PDB entry 4E44 | X-ray diffraction, 2.10 A resolution | chains C and D of the 4 polymer chains in the assembly

# Chain C
Protein: Centromere protein S
Source organism: Homo sapiens
UniProt: Q8N2Z9 (CENPS_HUMAN); numbering as in UniProt (aligned over 1-110)
Amino-acid sequence (112 residues; numbered -1 to 110; the number before each row is that of its first residue; numbers below 1 keep their minus sign (Gly-1 is residue -1)):
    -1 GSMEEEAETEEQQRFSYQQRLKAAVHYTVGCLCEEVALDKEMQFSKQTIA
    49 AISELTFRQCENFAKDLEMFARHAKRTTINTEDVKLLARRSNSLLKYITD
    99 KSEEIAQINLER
Disordered / not traced: -1 to 8, 106-110
Sequence notes: expression tag (-1 to 0)
Swiss-Prot annotation at these positions:
  - modified residue: Met1 (N-acetylmethionine)

# Chain D
Protein: Centromere protein X
Source organism: Homo sapiens
UniProt: A8MT69 (CENPX_HUMAN); residue numbers follow UniProt; this construct covers 1-81
Amino-acid sequence (83 residues; numbered -1 to 81; the number before each row is that of its first residue; numbers below 1 keep their minus sign (Gly-1 is residue -1)):
    -1 GSMEGAGAGSGFRKELVSRLLHLHFKDDKTKVSGDALQLMVELLKVFVVE
    49 AAVRGVRQAQAEDALRVDVDQLEKVLPQLLLDF
Disordered / not traced: -1 to 6
Sequence notes: expression tag (-1 to 0)
Swiss-Prot annotation at these positions:
  - modified residue: Met1 (N-acetylmethionine)

# Interface between chain C and chain D
Pairs across the interface (92):
  Tyr15(C) with Arg17(D), hydrogen bond
  Gln16(C) with Leu21(D)
  Leu19(C) with Leu14(D), hydrophobic; Arg17(D)
  Ala22(C) with Leu14(D), hydrophobic
  Val23(C) with Leu18(D), hydrophobic
  Thr26(C) with Gly9(D); Phe10(D)
  Val27(C) with Val46(D), hydrophobic
  Cys29(C) with Ser8(D)
  Leu30(C) with Ser8(D); Lys43(D); Val46(D), hydrophobic
  Glu33(C) with Gly7(D); Ser8(D), hydrogen bond (side chain-backbone)
  Val34(C) with Val47(D), hydrophobic; Ala50(D), hydrophobic; Val51(D), hydrophobic
  Met40(C) with Gln58(D); Arg64(D); Val65(D), hydrophobic
  Gln41(C) with Arg64(D); Val65(D), hydrogen bond (backbone-backbone)
  Phe42(C) with Ala50(D), hydrophobic; Val54(D), hydrophobic; Val65(D)
  Ser43(C) with Val65(D), hydrogen bond (backbone-backbone); Asp66(D), hydrogen bond
  Gln45(C) with Val67(D)
  Thr46(C) with Val65(D), hydrogen bond (side chain-backbone); Asp66(D); Val67(D), hydrogen bond (side chain-backbone)
  Ala49(C) with Leu70(D), hydrophobic
  Ile50(C) with Val46(D), hydrophobic; Leu70(D), hydrophobic
  Leu53(C) with Phe45(D), hydrophobic; Leu74(D), hydrophobic; Leu77(D), hydrophobic
  Thr54(C) with Leu42(D); Phe45(D); Val46(D)
  Phe55(C) with Leu18(D), hydrophobic; Leu21(D), hydrophobic
  Gln57(C) with Phe45(D); Leu78(D); Phe81(D), hydrogen bond (side chain-backbone)
  Cys58(C) with Leu18(D), hydrophobic; His22(D); Leu42(D), hydrophobic
  Glu59(C) with His22(D)
  Phe61(C) with Met38(D), hydrophobic; Leu42(D), hydrophobic; Phe81(D), hydrophobic
  Ala62(C) with Leu19(D); His22(D); Phe23(D)
  Lys63(C) with His22(D), hydrogen bond (side chain-backbone)
  Leu65(C) with Met38(D), hydrophobic
  Glu66(C) with Phe23(D); Lys24(D), hydrogen bond (side chain-backbone); Asp25(D), hydrogen bond (side chain-backbone); Thr28(D), hydrogen bond
  Thr75(C) with Thr28(D); Lys29(D), hydrogen bond (backbone-backbone)
  Thr76(C) with Lys29(D); Ser31(D)
  Ile77(C) with Phe23(D), hydrophobic; Thr28(D); Lys29(D), hydrogen bond (backbone-backbone); Val30(D); Ser31(D), hydrogen bond (backbone-backbone); Ala34(D)
  Asn78(C) with Ser31(D); Ala34(D)
  Thr79(C) with Asp33(D); Ala34(D); Leu37(D)
  Val82(C) with Ala34(D); Leu37(D), hydrophobic; Met38(D), hydrophobic
  Leu85(C) with Met38(D), hydrophobic; Leu41(D), hydrophobic
  Arg88(C) with Leu79(D)
  Leu92(C) with Val44(D), hydrophobic; Asp80(D); Phe81(D), hydrophobic
  Tyr95(C) with Val44(D), hydrophobic
  Ile96(C) with Leu37(D); Leu41(D), hydrophobic
  Ser100(C) with Leu37(D)
  Ile103(C) with Gln36(D); Leu37(D)
Other interface residues (no listed pair), chain C (48 interface residues in all): Cys31, Lys38, Lys83, Ala86, Lys99
Other interface residues (no listed pair), chain D (50 interface residues in all): Lys27, Glu40, Ala49, Ala57, Ala62, Leu63

# Summary
48 residues of chain C face 50 of chain D across their interface; the contacts include 15 hydrogen bonds.
Among the polar pairs are Tyr15(C)-Arg17(D), Glu33(C)-Ser8(D) and Ser43(C)-Asp66(D).
Here chain C is Centromere protein S and chain D is Centromere protein X, both from Homo sapiens. Entry 4E44
(Crystal structure of the hMHF1/hMHF2 Histone-Fold Tetramer) was determined by X-ray diffraction.
